6HLR - chains A and F of the 15 polymer chains in the assembly; structure by electron microscopy, 3.18 A resolution.

# Chain A
Protein: DNA-directed RNA polymerase I subunit RPA190
Source organism: Saccharomyces cerevisiae (strain ATCC 204508 / S288c)
Notes: EC 2.7.7.6
UniProtKB: P10964 (RPA1_YEAST); residue numbers follow UniProt; this construct covers 1-1664
Amino-acid sequence (1664 residues; numbered 1 to 1664; the number before each row is that of its first residue):
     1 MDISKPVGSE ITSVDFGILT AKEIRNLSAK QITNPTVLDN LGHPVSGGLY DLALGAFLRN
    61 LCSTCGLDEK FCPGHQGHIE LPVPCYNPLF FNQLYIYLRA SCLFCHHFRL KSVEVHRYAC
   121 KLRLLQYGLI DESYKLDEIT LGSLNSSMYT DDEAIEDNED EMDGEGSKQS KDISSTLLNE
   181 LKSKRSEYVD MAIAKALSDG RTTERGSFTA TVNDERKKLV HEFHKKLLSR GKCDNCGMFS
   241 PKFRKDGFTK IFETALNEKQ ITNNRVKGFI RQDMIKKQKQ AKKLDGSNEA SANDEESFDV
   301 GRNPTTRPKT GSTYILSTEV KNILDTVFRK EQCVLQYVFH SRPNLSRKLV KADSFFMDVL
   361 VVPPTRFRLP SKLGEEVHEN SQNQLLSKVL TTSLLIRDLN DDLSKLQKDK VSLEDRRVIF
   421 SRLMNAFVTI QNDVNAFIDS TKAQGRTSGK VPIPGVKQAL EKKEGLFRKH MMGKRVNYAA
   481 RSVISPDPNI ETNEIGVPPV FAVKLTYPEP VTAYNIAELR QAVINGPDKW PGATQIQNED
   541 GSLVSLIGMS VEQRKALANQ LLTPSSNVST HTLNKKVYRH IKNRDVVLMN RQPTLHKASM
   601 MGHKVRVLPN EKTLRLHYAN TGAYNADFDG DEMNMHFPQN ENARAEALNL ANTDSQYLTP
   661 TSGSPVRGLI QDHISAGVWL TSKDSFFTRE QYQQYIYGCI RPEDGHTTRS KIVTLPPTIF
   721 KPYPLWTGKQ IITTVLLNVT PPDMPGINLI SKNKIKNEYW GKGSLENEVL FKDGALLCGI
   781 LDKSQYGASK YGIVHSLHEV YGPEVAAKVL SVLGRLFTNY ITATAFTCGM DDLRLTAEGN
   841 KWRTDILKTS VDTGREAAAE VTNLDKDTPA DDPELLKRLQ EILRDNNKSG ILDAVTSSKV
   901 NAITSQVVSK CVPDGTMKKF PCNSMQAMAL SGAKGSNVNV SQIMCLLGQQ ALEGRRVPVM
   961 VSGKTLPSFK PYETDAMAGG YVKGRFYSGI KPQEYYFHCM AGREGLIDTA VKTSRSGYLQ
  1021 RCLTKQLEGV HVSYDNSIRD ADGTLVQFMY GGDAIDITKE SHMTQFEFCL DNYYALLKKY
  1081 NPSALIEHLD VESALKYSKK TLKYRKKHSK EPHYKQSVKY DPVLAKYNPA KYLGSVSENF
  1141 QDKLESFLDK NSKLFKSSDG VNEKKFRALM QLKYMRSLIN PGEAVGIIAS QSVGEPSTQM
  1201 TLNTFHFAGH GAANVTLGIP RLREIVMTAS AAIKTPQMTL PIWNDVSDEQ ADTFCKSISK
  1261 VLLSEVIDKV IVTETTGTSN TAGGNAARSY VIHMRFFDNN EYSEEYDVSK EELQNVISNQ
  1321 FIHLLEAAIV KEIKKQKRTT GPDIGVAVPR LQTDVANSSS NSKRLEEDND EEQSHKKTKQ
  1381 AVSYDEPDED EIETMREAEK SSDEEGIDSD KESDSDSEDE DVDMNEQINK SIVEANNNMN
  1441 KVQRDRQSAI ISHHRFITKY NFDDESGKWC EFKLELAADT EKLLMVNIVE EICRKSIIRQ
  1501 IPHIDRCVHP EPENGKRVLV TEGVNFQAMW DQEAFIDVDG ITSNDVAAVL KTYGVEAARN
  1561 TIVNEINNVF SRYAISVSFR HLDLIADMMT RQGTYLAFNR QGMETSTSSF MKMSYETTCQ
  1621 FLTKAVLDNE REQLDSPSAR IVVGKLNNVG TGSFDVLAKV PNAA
Disordered / not traced: 141-171, 269-311, 407-412, 446-450, 1154-1159, 1203-1213, 1278-1286, 1339-1432, 1664
Bound ions: Zn2+ site 1: C62, C65, C72, H75; Zn2+ site 2: C102, C105, C233, C236; Mg2+: D627, D629, D631 (shared with 1 residue of chain R)
Small-molecule neighbours: phosphomethylphosphonic acid guanylate ester (G2P): R591, P593, N625, D627, D629, L1202
Swiss-Prot annotation at these positions:
  - region: P992 to E1004 (Bridging helix)
  - binding site (Zn(2+)): C62, C65, C72, H75, C102, C105, C233, C236
  - binding site (Mg(2+)): D627, D629, D631
  - modified residue (Phosphoserine): S889, S1636
From the paper describing this entry:
  - binding site for phosphomethylphosphonic acid guanylate ester: R591, N625, L1202
  - conformationally variable residues (order/disorder transition): N1203 to A1212

# Chain F
Protein: DNA-directed RNA polymerases I, II, and III subunit RPABC2
Source organism: Saccharomyces cerevisiae (strain ATCC 204508 / S288c)
UniProtKB: P20435 (RPAB2_YEAST); residues 1-155 here = UniProt positions 1-155
Amino-acid sequence (155 residues; numbered 1 to 155; the number before each row is that of its first residue):
     1 MSDYEEAFND GNENFEDFDV EHFSDEETYE EKPQFKDGET TDANGKTIVT GGNGPEDFQQ
    61 HEQIRRKTLK EKAIPKDQRA TTPYMTKYER ARILGTRALQ ISMNAPVFVD LEGETDPLRI
   121 AMKELAEKKI PLVIRRYLPD GSFEDWSVEE LIVDL
Disordered / not traced: 1-54, 155
Swiss-Prot annotation at these positions:
  - region: L111 to L132 (Leucine-zipper)
  - modified residue: S24 (Phosphoserine)

# Interface between chain A and chain F
Pairs across the interface (88):
  I3(A) with L99(F), hydrophobic
  P510(A) with S102(F)
  T512(A) with I101(F); S102(F); N104(F)
  Y514(A) with I101(F), hydrogen bond (side chain-backbone); S102(F); E114(F); T115(F); P117(F)
  N515(A) with T115(F), hydrogen bond (side chain-backbone)
  E518(A) with T115(F), hydrogen bond
  N574(A) with S102(F); M103(F); N104(F)
  R584(A) with T115(F), hydrogen bond; D116(F)
  E641(A) with G95(F); A98(F); L99(F); L118(F)
  N642(A) with G95(F); T96(F), hydrogen bond (side chain-backbone); L99(F)
  R644(A) with D116(F), salt bridge; L118(F)
  A645(A) with A91(F); G95(F); L118(F), hydrophobic
  L648(A) with L118(F), hydrophobic
  N649(A) with R90(F), hydrogen bond; L94(F)
  L650(A) with K87(F); Y88(F), hydrophobic
  S655(A) with K87(F)
  S1033(A) with P139(F)
  Y1034(A) with T81(F); E89(F), hydrogen bond; R136(F); Y137(F)
  D1035(A) with L138(F); P139(F)
  R1039(A) with P139(F)
  L1085(A) with Y84(F)
  H1088(A) with P83(F); I152(F)
  L1089(A) with Y84(F)
  N1128(A) with A80(F), hydrogen bond (side chain-backbone)
  A1130(A) with T82(F), hydrogen bond (backbone-side chain); P83(F); Y84(F)
  K1131(A) with R79(F), hydrogen bond (side chain-backbone); A80(F); T81(F); P83(F)
  M1175(A) with Y84(F)
  R1176(A) with Y84(F); D154(F)
  N1180(A) with K87(F)
  P1181(A) with T86(F); Y88(F)
  G1182(A) with Y88(F)
  E1183(A) with K87(F), salt bridge; Y88(F), hydrogen bond
  L1646(A) with R92(F)
  G1650(A) with Y88(F)
  T1651(A) with Y88(F); R92(F), hydrogen bond (backbone-side chain)
  G1652(A) with R92(F)
  F1654(A) with Y88(F); E89(F); R92(F), hydrogen bond (backbone-side chain); I134(F), hydrophobic; R135(F); Y137(F), hydrophobic
  D1655(A) with V133(F); I134(F); R135(F), hydrogen bond (backbone-backbone); Y137(F), hydrogen bond
  V1656(A) with R92(F); L132(F), hydrophobic; V133(F)
  L1657(A) with L132(F); V133(F), hydrogen bond (backbone-backbone); R135(F)
  A1658(A) with P131(F)
  K1659(A) with P131(F), hydrogen bond (backbone-backbone); V133(F)
Other interface residues (no listed pair), chain A (52 interface residues in all): S4, E509, V511, A513, T572, K576, K604, N640, E646, S1653
Other interface residues (no listed pair), chain F (42 interface residues in all): I93, R119, I120, E150

# In short
52 residues of chain A and 42 residues of chain F are in contact, with 17 hydrogen bonds and 2 salt bridges.
Polar pairs include R644(A)-D116(F), E1183(A)-K87(F) and Y514(A)-I101(F). Bound to chain A:
phosphomethylphosphonic acid guanylate ester. From the paper: a binding site for phosphomethylphosphonic acid
guanylate ester at R591(A), N625(A) and L1202(A); conformational variability at N1203(A).
Here chain A is DNA-directed RNA polymerase I subunit RPA190 and chain F is DNA-directed RNA polymerases I,
II, and III subunit RPABC2, both from Saccharomyces cerevisiae (strain ATCC 204508 / S288c). Entry 6HLR (Yeast
RNA polymerase I elongation complex bound to nucleotide analog GMPCPP (core focused)) was determined by
electron microscopy together with 6HKO, 6HLQ and 6HLS from the same study.
